PDB entry 5OAF | electron microscopy, 4.06 A resolution (low resolution: residue-level contacts below are approximate; hydrogen-bond / salt-bridge calls are withheld) | chains A and C of the 6 polymer chains in the assembly

[Chain A (and C)]
Protein: RuvB-like 1
Organism: Homo sapiens
Notes: EC 3.6.4.12; chain C of this document is another copy of the same molecule, construct and numbering; everything in this record applies to it too
UniProtKB: Q9Y265 (RUVB1_HUMAN); residue numbers follow UniProt; this construct covers 1-456
Amino-acid sequence (456 residues; row label = number of the first residue in the row):
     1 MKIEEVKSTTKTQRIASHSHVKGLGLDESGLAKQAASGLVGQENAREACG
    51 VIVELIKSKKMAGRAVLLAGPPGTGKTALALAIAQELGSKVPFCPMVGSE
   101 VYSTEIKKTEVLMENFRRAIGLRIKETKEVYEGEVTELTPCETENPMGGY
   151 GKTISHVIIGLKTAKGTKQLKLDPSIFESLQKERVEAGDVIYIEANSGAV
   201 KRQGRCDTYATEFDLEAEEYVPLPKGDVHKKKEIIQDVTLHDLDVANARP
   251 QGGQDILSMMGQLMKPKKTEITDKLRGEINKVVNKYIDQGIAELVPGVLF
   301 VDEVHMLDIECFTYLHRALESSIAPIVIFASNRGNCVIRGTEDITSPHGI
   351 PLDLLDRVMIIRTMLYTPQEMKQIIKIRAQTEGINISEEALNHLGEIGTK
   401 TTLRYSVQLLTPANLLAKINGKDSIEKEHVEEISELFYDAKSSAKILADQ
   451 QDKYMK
Unresolved in the structure: 1-10, 145-150, 453-456 (chain C: 1-10, 206-223, 453-456)
Swiss-Prot annotation at these positions:
  - binding site (ATP): G70 to T77
  - modified residue: K453 (N6-acetyllysine)
  - cross-link (Glycyl lysine isopeptide (Lys-Gly)): K2 (interchain with G-Cter in SUMO2), K225 (interchain with G-Cter in SUMO1), K445 (interchain with G-Cter in SUMO2)
  - mutagenesis: K76 (K76M: No effect on interaction with NOPCHAP1), D302 (D302N: Abolishes ATPase activity; inhibition of MYC- and CTNNB1-mediated transformation), E303 (E303Q: Reduces ATPase activity. Decreases interaction with NOPCHAP1. No effect on formation of RUVBL1-RUVBL2 heteromeric complex)
Residues lining bound ligands: ADP (adenosine-5'-diphosphate): H18, H20, G38, L39, V40, R46, P71, P72, G73, T74, G75, K76, T77, A78, N332, Y366, I374, R378, R404

[How chain A and chain C interact]
Residue-residue contacts (4):
  R184(A) - M147(C)
  E186(A) - M147(C)
  L257(A) - I256(C)
  S258(A) - I256(C)
Interface residues without a listed pair, chain A (7 interface residues in all): Q203, G261, M264
Interface residues without a listed pair, chain C (4 interface residues in all): M260, K268

[Summary]
7 residues of chain A and 4 residues of chain C are in contact. Chain A binds ADP. UniProt lists 8 ATP-binding
residues and 3 mutagenesis sites on chain A.
Chain A and chain C are both RuvB-like 1 (Homo sapiens); the structure, Human Rvb1/Rvb2 heterohexamer in INO80
complex, was determined by electron microscopy.
